Entry 9BI4 (electron microscopy, 3.20 A resolution); this record covers chains B and A of the 6 polymer chains in the assembly.

Chain B (and A):
Molecule: Double-strand break repair protein MRE11
Source organism: Saccharomyces cerevisiae
Notes: chain A of this document is another copy of the same molecule, construct and numbering; everything in this record applies to it too
UniProtKB: P32829 (MRE11_YEAST); numbering as in UniProt (aligned over 1-692)
Sequence (706 residues; numbered 1 to 706; the number before each row is that of its first residue):
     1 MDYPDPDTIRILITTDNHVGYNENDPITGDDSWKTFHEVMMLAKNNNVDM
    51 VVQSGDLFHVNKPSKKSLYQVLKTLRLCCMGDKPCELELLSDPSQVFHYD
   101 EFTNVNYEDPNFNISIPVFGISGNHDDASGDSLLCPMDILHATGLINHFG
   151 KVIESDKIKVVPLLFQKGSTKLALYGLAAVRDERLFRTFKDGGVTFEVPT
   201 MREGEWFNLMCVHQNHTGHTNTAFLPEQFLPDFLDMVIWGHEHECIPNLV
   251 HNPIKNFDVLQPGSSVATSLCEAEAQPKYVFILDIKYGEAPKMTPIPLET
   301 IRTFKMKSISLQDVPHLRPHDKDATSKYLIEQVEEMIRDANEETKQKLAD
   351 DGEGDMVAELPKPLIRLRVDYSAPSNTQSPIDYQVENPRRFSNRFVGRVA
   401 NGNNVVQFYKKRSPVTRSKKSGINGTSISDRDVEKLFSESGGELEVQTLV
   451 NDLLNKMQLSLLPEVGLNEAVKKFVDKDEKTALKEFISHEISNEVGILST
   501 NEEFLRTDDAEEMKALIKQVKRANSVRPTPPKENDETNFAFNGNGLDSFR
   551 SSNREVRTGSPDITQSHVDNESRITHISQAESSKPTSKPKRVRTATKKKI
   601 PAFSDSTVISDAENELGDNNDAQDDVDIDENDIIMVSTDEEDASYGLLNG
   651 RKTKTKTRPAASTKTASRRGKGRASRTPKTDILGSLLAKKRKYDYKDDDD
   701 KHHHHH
Not modelled in the structure: 413-443, 508-706 (chain A: 413-441, 523-706)
Sequence notes: expression tag (693-706)
Ion coordination: Mn2+ site 1: Asp-16, His-18, Asp-56, His-243; Mn2+ site 2: Asp-56, Asn-124, His-213, His-241
Reported in the primary citation:
  - mutagenesis - K322A/N387A/R389A/R390A/K410A/R412A, K322A/N387A/R389A/R390A/R412A, K322A/N387A/R389A/R390A/K410A: decreased growth
  - contacts within the chain: Glu-38/Thr-300 (hydrogen bond), Glu-38/Glu-299 (backbone contact)
  - mutagenesis - E38K: decreased binding to Double-strand break repair protein MRE11 (chain B)
  - mutagenesis - K322A/N387A/R389A/R390A/K410A/R412A: decreased binding to another copy of this molecule
  - mutagenesis - E38K: decreased expression (citing earlier work)
  - mutagenesis - E38K: decreased growth in response to CPT (citing earlier work)
  - mutagenesis - E38K: decreased binding to DNA repair protein RAD50

Interface between chain B and chain A:
Pairs across the interface (59):
  Asn-24(B) / Asp-131(A)
  Asn-61(B) / Lys-65(A)  hydrogen bond
  Lys-62(B) / Lys-65(A)
  Lys-65(B) / Asn-61(A)  hydrogen bond
  Lys-65(B) / Ser-129(A)  hydrogen bond (side chain-backbone)
  Lys-65(B) / Leu-134(A)  hydrogen bond (side chain-backbone)
  Lys-65(B) / Ile-139(A)
  Lys-66(B) / Asp-131(A)  salt bridge
  Lys-66(B) / Leu-134(A)
  Leu-68(B) / Leu-68(A)  hydrophobic
  Tyr-69(B) / Asp-100(A)
  Tyr-69(B) / Leu-134(A)  hydrophobic
  Tyr-69(B) / Asp-138(A)
  Leu-72(B) / Ile-139(A)  hydrophobic
  Leu-72(B) / Thr-143(A)
  Lys-73(B) / Asp-100(A)
  Lys-73(B) / Glu-101(A)  salt bridge
  Lys-73(B) / Phe-102(A)
  Arg-76(B) / Phe-102(A)
  Arg-76(B) / Asp-109(A)  salt bridge
  Arg-76(B) / Phe-112(A)
  Arg-76(B) / His-141(A)  hydrogen bond (side chain-backbone)
  Arg-76(B) / Ala-142(A)  hydrogen bond (side chain-backbone)
  Arg-76(B) / Gly-144(A)
  Leu-77(B) / Glu-101(A)
  Leu-77(B) / Phe-102(A)  hydrophobic
  Met-80(B) / Asn-111(A)
  Met-80(B) / Phe-112(A)  hydrophobic
  Tyr-99(B) / Tyr-69(A)
  Asp-100(B) / Tyr-69(A)  hydrogen bond
  Asp-100(B) / Lys-73(A)
  Glu-101(B) / Lys-73(A)  salt bridge
  Glu-101(B) / Leu-77(A)
  Phe-102(B) / Lys-73(A)
  Phe-102(B) / Arg-76(A)
  Phe-102(B) / Leu-77(A)  hydrophobic
  Asp-109(B) / Arg-76(A)  salt bridge
  Pro-110(B) / Asn-113(A)
  Asn-111(B) / Met-80(A)
  Asn-111(B) / Phe-112(A)
  Asn-111(B) / Asn-113(A)  hydrogen bond (backbone-backbone)
  Phe-112(B) / Arg-76(A)
  Phe-112(B) / Met-80(A)  hydrophobic
  Phe-112(B) / Phe-112(A)  hydrophobic
  Asn-113(B) / Asn-111(A)
  Ser-129(B) / Lys-65(A)  hydrogen bond (backbone-side chain)
  Asp-131(B) / Asn-24(A)
  Leu-134(B) / Lys-65(A)  hydrogen bond (backbone-side chain)
  Leu-134(B) / Lys-66(A)
  Leu-134(B) / Tyr-69(A)  hydrophobic
  Cys-135(B) / Lys-65(A)
  Asp-138(B) / Tyr-69(A)
  Ile-139(B) / Lys-65(A)
  Ile-139(B) / Leu-72(A)
  His-141(B) / Arg-76(A)  hydrogen bond (backbone-side chain)
  Ala-142(B) / Arg-76(A)  hydrogen bond (backbone-side chain)
  Thr-143(B) / Leu-72(A)
  Thr-143(B) / Thr-143(A)
  Gly-144(B) / Arg-76(A)
Also at the interface, not in a pair above, chain B (36 interface residues in all): Glu-23, Gly-81, Asp-127, Ser-132, Pro-136
Also at the interface, not in a pair above, chain A (36 interface residues in all): Lys-62, Gly-81, Asp-82, Tyr-99, Pro-110, Asp-127, Ser-132, Cys-135, Pro-136

In short:
Chain B and chain A each contribute 36 residues to their interface, with 12 hydrogen bonds and 5 salt bridges.
Among the polar pairs are Lys-66(B)/Asp-131(A), Lys-73(B)/Glu-101(A) and Arg-76(B)/Asp-109(A). The paper
reports that K322A/N387A/R389A/R390A/K410A/R412A, K322A/N387A/R389A/R390A/R412A and
K322A/N387A/R389A/R390A/K410A of chain B reduce growth; contacts within the chain involving Glu-38(B),
Thr-300(B) and Glu-299(B).
Both chains are Double-strand break repair protein MRE11 (Saccharomyces cerevisiae). Entry 9BI4 (cryo EM
structure of dsDNA bound Mre11-Rad50 complex) was determined by electron microscopy.
